Entry 5J7I (X-ray diffraction, 4.00 A resolution); this record covers chains A and B of the 4 polymer chains in the assembly.

[Chain A (and B)]
Protein: Acetaldehyde dehydrogenase (Acetylating)
Organism: Geobacillus thermoglucosidasius (strain C56-YS93)
Notes: EC 1.2.1.10; chain B of this document is another copy of the same molecule, construct and numbering; everything in this record applies to it too
UniProtKB: A0A0M1QQ83 (A0A0M1QQ83_GEOTC); residues 24-488 here correspond to UniProt positions 1-465 (UniProt number = residue number - 23)
Chain sequence (488 residues; each row starts with the number of its first residue):
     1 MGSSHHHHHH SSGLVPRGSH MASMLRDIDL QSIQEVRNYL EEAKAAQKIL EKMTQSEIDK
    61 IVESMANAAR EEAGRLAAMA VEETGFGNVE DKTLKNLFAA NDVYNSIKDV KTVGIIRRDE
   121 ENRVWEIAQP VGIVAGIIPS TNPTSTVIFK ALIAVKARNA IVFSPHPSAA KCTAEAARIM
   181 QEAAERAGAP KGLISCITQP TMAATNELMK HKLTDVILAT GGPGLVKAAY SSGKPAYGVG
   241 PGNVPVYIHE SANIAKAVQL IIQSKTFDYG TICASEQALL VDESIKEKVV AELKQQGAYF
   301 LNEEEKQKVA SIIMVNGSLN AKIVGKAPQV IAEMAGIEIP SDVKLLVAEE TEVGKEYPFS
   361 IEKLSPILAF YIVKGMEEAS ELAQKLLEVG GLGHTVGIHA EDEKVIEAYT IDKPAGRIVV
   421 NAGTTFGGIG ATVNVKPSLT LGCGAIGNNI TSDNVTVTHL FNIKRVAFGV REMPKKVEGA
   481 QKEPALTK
Not modelled in the structure: 1-23, 479-488 (chain B: 1-21, 478-488)
Construct notes: initiating methionine (1); expression tag (2-23); conflict Ile372 (Thr349 in A0A0M1QQ83)
Modified / non-standard residues: Cys273 (S-acetyl-cysteine; SCY)
Small-molecule neighbours: ADP (adenosine-5'-diphosphate): Ser140, Pro165, His166, Pro167, Thr205, Leu225
Reported in the primary citation:
  - catalytic residues: Cys273
  - binding site for ADP: His166

[Chain A / chain B interface]
Residue-residue contacts (128):
  Glu90(A) with Lys476(B); Val477(B), hydrogen bond (side chain-backbone)
  Leu94(A) with Val477(B), hydrophobic
  Arg118(A) with Glu407(B), salt bridge
  Asn122(A) with Asn434(B), hydrogen bond (backbone-side chain)
  Val124(A) with Asn434(B)
  Ile127(A) with Ile411(B)
  Val131(A) with Ala445(B)
  Lys227(A) with Gly233(B), hydrogen bond (side chain-backbone)
  Tyr230(A) with Tyr230(B); Ser231(B); Ser232(B); Gly233(B), hydrogen bond (backbone-backbone); Lys234(B)
  Ser231(A) with Tyr230(B); Ser231(B); Gly233(B)
  Ser232(A) with Tyr230(B)
  Gly233(A) with Lys227(B), hydrogen bond (backbone-side chain); Tyr230(B), hydrogen bond (backbone-backbone); Ser231(B), hydrogen bond (backbone-side chain); Asn448(B), hydrogen bond (backbone-side chain)
  Lys234(A) with Tyr230(B); Asn448(B)
  Pro235(A) with Asn448(B); Asn449(B); Ile450(B), hydrophobic
  Ala236(A) with Ile450(B)
  Tyr237(A) with Ile450(B), hydrophobic
  Gln263(A) with Met473(B)
  Glu403(A) with Trp125(B)
  Ile411(A) with Gly114(B); Ile127(B), hydrophobic
  Lys413(A) with Lys464(B), hydrogen bond (backbone-side chain)
  Ala415(A) with Lys464(B)
  Gly416(A) with Lys464(B); Arg465(B), hydrogen bond (backbone-backbone)
  Arg417(A) with Arg465(B)
  Ile418(A) with Lys464(B); Arg465(B), hydrogen bond (backbone-backbone); Val466(B); Ala467(B), hydrogen bond (backbone-backbone)
  Val419(A) with Ala467(B)
  Val420(A) with Val466(B), hydrophobic; Ala467(B), hydrogen bond (backbone-backbone); Phe468(B), hydrophobic; Gly469(B), hydrogen bond (backbone-backbone)
  Ala422(A) with Gly469(B)
  Phe426(A) with Met473(B), hydrophobic
  Gly430(A) with Arg471(B)
  Ala431(A) with Arg471(B), hydrogen bond (backbone-side chain)
  Thr432(A) with Phe468(B); Gly469(B); Val470(B), hydrogen bond (backbone-backbone); Arg471(B), hydrogen bond (backbone-backbone); Met473(B)
  Val433(A) with Ala467(B), hydrophobic; Phe468(B); Gly469(B); Arg471(B), hydrogen bond (backbone-side chain)
  Asn434(A) with Asn122(B), hydrogen bond (side chain-backbone); Val124(B); Ala467(B); Val470(B); Arg471(B), hydrogen bond
  Val435(A) with Arg465(B)
  Gly444(A) with Asn462(B)
  Ala445(A) with Val131(B); Asp215(B); Asn462(B), hydrogen bond (backbone-side chain)
  Asn448(A) with Gly233(B), hydrogen bond (side chain-backbone); Pro235(B)
  Asn449(A) with Pro235(B)
  Ile450(A) with Pro235(B), hydrophobic; Ala236(B); Tyr237(B); Asn462(B)
  Ser452(A) with Asn462(B); Ile463(B), hydrogen bond (side chain-backbone); Arg465(B)
  Asp453(A) with Arg465(B), salt bridge
  Asn462(A) with Gly444(B); Ala445(B), hydrogen bond (side chain-backbone); Ile450(B); Ser452(B)
  Ile463(A) with Ser452(B), hydrogen bond (backbone-side chain)
  Lys464(A) with Ile411(B), hydrogen bond (side chain-backbone); Asp412(B); Lys413(B), hydrogen bond (side chain-backbone); Ala415(B); Gly416(B)
  Arg465(A) with Gly416(B), hydrogen bond (backbone-backbone); Arg417(B); Ile418(B), hydrogen bond (backbone-backbone); Asp453(B), salt bridge
  Val466(A) with Ile418(B); Val420(B), hydrophobic
  Ala467(A) with Ile418(B), hydrogen bond (backbone-backbone); Val419(B); Val420(B), hydrogen bond (backbone-backbone); Val433(B); Val435(B), hydrophobic
  Phe468(A) with Val420(B); Thr432(B); Val433(B)
  Gly469(A) with Val420(B), hydrogen bond (backbone-backbone); Asn421(B); Ala422(B); Thr432(B); Val433(B)
  Val470(A) with Thr432(B), hydrogen bond (backbone-backbone); Asn434(B)
  Arg471(A) with Gly430(B); Ala431(B), hydrogen bond (side chain-backbone); Thr432(B), hydrogen bond (backbone-backbone); Val433(B), hydrogen bond (side chain-backbone); Asn434(B), hydrogen bond
  Glu472(A) with Lys256(B), salt bridge; Gln259(B)
  Met473(A) with Gln263(B), hydrogen bond (backbone-side chain); Phe426(B), hydrophobic; Thr432(B)
  Pro474(A) with Leu94(B)
  Lys475(A) with Leu94(B); Gln263(B); Thr266(B)
  Lys476(A) with Glu90(B), salt bridge
  Val477(A) with Glu90(B)
Other interface residues (no listed pair), chain A (70 interface residues in all): Gly114, Ile115, Trp125, Asp215, Val216, Lys256, Phe267, Glu407, Thr410, Pro414, Asn421, Ile446, Thr451
Other interface residues (no listed pair), chain B (77 interface residues in all): Asp91, Thr93, Leu97, Ile115, Arg118, Arg123, Val216, Leu260, Lys344, Glu403, Thr410, Pro414, Thr451, Glu472, Pro474, Lys475

[Overview]
Chain A and chain B form an interface of 70 and 77 residues respectively, with 38 hydrogen bonds and 5 salt
bridges. Among the polar pairs are Arg118(A)-Glu407(B), Asp453(A)-Arg465(B) and Glu472(A)-Lys256(B). Bound to
chain A: ADP. The paper reports the catalytic residue Cys273(A); a binding site for ADP at His166(A).
Both chains are Acetaldehyde dehydrogenase (Acetylating) (Geobacillus thermoglucosidasius (strain C56-YS93)).
Entry 5J7I (Crystal structure of a Geobacillus thermoglucosidasius Acetylating Aldehyde Dehydrogenase in
complex with ADP) was determined by X-ray diffraction, deposited together with 5J78.
